Entry 6OEO (electron microscopy, 3.69 A resolution); this record covers chains C and F of the 9 polymer chains in the assembly.

# Chain C
Molecule: V(D)J recombination-activating protein 1
From: Mus musculus
Notes: EC 3.1.-.-, 2.3.2.27
Reference sequence: P15919 (RAG1_MOUSE); numbering as in UniProt (aligned over 1-1040)
Sequence (1040 residues; row label = number of the first residue in the row):
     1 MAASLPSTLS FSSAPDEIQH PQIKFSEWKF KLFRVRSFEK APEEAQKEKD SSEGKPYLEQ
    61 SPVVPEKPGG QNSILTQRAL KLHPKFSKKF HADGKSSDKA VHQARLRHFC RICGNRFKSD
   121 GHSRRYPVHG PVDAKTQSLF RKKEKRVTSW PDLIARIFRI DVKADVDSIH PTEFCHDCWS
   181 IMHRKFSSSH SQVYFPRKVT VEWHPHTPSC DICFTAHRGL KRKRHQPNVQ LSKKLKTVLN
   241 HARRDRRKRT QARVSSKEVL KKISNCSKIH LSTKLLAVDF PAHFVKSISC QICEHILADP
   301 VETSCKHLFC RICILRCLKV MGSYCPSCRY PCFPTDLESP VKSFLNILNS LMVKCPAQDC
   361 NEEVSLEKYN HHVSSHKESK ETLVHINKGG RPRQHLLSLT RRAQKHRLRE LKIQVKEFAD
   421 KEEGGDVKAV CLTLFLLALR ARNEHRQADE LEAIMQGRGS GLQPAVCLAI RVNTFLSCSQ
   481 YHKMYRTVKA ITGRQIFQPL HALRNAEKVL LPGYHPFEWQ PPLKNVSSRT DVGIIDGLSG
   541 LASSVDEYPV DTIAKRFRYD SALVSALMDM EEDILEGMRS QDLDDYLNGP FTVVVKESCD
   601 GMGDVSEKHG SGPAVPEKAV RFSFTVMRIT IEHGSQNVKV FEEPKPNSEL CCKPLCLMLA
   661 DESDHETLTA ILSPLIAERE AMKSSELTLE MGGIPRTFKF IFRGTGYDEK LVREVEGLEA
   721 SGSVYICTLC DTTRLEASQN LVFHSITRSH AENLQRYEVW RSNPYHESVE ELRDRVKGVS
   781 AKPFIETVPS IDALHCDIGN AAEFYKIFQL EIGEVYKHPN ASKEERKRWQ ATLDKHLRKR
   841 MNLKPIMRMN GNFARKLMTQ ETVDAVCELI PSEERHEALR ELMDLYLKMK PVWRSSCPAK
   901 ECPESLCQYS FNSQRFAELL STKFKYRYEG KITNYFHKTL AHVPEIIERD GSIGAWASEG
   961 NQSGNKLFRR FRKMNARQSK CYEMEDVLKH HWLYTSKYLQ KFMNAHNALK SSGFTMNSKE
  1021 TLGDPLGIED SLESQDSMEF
Unresolved in the structure: 1-392, 1009-1040
Differences from the reference sequence: engineered mutation Gln-962 (Glu in P15919)
Ion coordination: Ca2+ site 1: Asp-600, Asp-708 (shared with 1 residue of chain J); Ca2+ site 2: Asp-600, Gln-962 (shared with 1 residue of chain J); Zn2+: Cys-727, Cys-730, His-937, His-942
Swiss-Prot annotation at these positions:
  - zinc finger: Cys-290 to Arg-329 (RING-type), Leu-351 to Lys-380 (RAG1-type)
  - DNA-binding region: Gly-389 to Gln-456 (NBD)
  - binding site (Zn(2+)): Cys-266, His-270, Cys-290, Cys-293, His-295, Cys-305, His-307, Cys-310, Cys-313, Cys-325, Cys-328, Cys-355, Cys-360, His-372, His-376
  - binding site (a divalent metal cation): Asp-600, Asp-708
  - site: Trp-893 (Essential for DNA hairpin formation, participates in base-stacking interactions near the cleavage site)
  - cross-link: Lys-233 (Glycyl lysine isopeptide (Lys-Gly) (interchain with G-Cter in ubiquitin))
  - mutagenesis: Lys-233 (K233M: Abolishes autoubiquitination), His-307 (H307A: Displays lower E3 ligase activity and affects the joining step of V(D)J recombination), Cys-325 (C325G: Loss of E3 ligase activity and affects the joining step of V(D)J recombination), Arg-391 (R391A: Defects in converting nicked products to hairpins; R391L: Impairs DNA-binding and hairpin formation while maintaining some nicking activity), Arg-393 (R393A: Impairs DNA-binding and hairpin formation while maintaining some nicking activity), Arg-401 (R401A: Allows robust hairpin activity), Arg-402 (R402A: Defects in converting nicked products to hairpins), Lys-405 (K405A: Reduced hairpin activity), His-406 (H406A: Allows robust hairpin activity), Arg-407 (R407A: Impairs DNA-binding and reduces hairpin formation without affecting nicking activity), Asn-443 (N443A: Impairs DNA-binding; when associated with A-445), His-445 (H445A: Impairs DNA-binding; when associated with A-443), 22 further mutagenesis entries in UniProt
What the authors report for this chain:
  - mutagenesis - E962Q: abolished catalytic activity (citing earlier work)
  - mutagenesis - R848A: increased catalytic activity

# Chain F
Molecule: 50-nt DNA strand
Sequence (50 nucleotides; numbered 1 to 50; the number before each row is that of its first residue):
     1 CGGGTTTTTG TTAAGGGCTG TATCACTGTG TAAGACAGGC CAGATCCAGG
Unresolved in the structure: 47-50

# Chain C / chain F interface
Contacting residue pairs (21):
  Arg-393(C) with DT7(F), phosphate contact; DT8(F), hydrogen bond to the phosphate
  Gln-394(C) with DT8(F), hydrogen bond to the phosphate
  Thr-400(C) with DT9(F), hydrogen bond to the phosphate
  Arg-402(C) with DT9(F), base contact; DG10(F), hydrogen bond to the base
  Ala-403(C) with DT8(F), sugar contact; DT9(F), phosphate contact
  His-406(C) with DT8(F), hydrogen bond to the sugar; DT9(F), base contact
  His-482(C) with DT21(F), salt bridge to the phosphate
  Tyr-485(C) with DG20(F), hydrogen bond to the phosphate
  Lys-489(C) with DG20(F), salt bridge to the phosphate
  His-501(C) with DT19(F), salt bridge to the phosphate
  His-609(C) with DG28(F), salt bridge to the phosphate
  Gly-610(C) with DG28(F), sugar contact
  Ser-611(C) with DT29(F), hydrogen bond to the base
  Gln-978(C) with DC26(F), phosphate contact; DT27(F), sugar contact
  Ser-979(C) with DC26(F), sugar contact; DT27(F), phosphate contact
Also at the interface, not in a pair above, chain C (18 interface residues in all): Arg-486, Gly-612, Arg-977
Also at the interface, not in a pair above, chain F (12 interface residues in all): DT11

# In short
18 residues of chain C and 12 residues of chain F are in contact; the contacts include 7 hydrogen bonds and 4
salt bridges. Among the polar pairs are Arg-402(C)/DG10(F), Ser-611(C)/DT29(F) and His-406(C)/DT8(F). The
paper reports that E962Q of chain C abolishes catalytic activity; R848A of chain C increases catalytic
activity.
Here chain C is V(D)J recombination-activating protein 1 (Mus musculus) and chain F is a 50-nt DNA strand.
Entry 6OEO (Cryo-EM structure of mouse RAG1/2 NFC complex (DNA1)) was determined by electron microscopy,
deposited together with 6OEM, 6OEN, 6OEP, 6OEQ, 6OER and 6V0V.
